Entry 5LK5 (X-ray diffraction, 2.30 A resolution); this record covers chains B and H of the 10 polymer chains in the assembly.

== Chain B ==
Protein: Calreticulin
Source organism: Homo sapiens
UniProtKB: P27797 (CALR_HUMAN); numbering as in UniProt; present here: 18-203, 303-368
Sequence (265 residues; each row starts with the number of its first residue; note: 94 numbers in that range are skipped by the numbering (no residue carries them; nothing is unmodelled there)):
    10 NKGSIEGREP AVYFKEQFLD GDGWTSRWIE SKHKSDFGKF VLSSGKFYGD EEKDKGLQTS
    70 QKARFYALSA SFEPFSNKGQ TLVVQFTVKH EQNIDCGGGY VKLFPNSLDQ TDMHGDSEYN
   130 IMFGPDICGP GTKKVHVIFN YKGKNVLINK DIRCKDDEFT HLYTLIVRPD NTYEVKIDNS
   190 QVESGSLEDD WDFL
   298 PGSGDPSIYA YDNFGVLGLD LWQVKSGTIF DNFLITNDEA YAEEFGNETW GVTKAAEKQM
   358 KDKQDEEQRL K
Disordered / not traced: 10-17, 298-302, 368
Construct notes: expression tag (10-17); engineered mutation Lys71 (Asp in P27797); linker (299-302)
UniProt features mapped onto this chain:
  - binding site (Ca(2+)): Gln26, Lys62, Lys64, Asp328
  - binding site (an alpha-D-glucoside): Tyr109, Lys111, Tyr128, Asp135, Asp317
  - modified residue: Lys48 (N6-acetyllysine), Lys64 (N6-(2-hydroxyisobutyryl)lysine), Lys159 (N6-acetyllysine)
  - glycosylation: Asn344 (N-linked (GlcNAc...) asparagine)
Disulfides: Cys105-Cys137
Ion coordination: Ca2+: Gln26, Lys62, Lys64, Asp328

== Chain H ==
Protein: Calreticulin
Source organism: Homo sapiens
UniProtKB: P27797 (CALR_HUMAN); numbering as in UniProt; present here: 18-204, 303-368
Sequence (265 residues; row label = number of the first residue in the row; note: 94 numbers in that range are skipped by the numbering (no residue carries them; nothing is unmodelled there)):
    10 NKGSIEGREP AVYFKEQFLD GDGWTSRWIE SKHKSDFGKF VLSSGKFYGD EEKDKGLQTS
    70 QKARFYALSA SFEPFSNKGQ TLVVQFTVKH EQNIDCGGGY VKLFPNSLDQ TDMHGDSEYN
   130 IMFGPDICGP GTKKVHVIFN YKGKNVLINK DIRCKDDEFT HLYTLIVRPD NTYEVKIDNS
   190 QVESGSLEDD WDFLPGSG
   302 DPSIYAYDNF GVLGLDLWQV KSGTIFDNFL ITNDEAYAEE FGNETWGVTK AAEKQMKDKQ
   362 DEEQRLK
Disordered / not traced: 10-18, 367-368
Construct notes: expression tag (10-17); engineered mutation Lys71 (Asp in P27797); linker (205-207, 302)
UniProt features mapped onto this chain:
  - binding site (Ca(2+)): Gln26, Lys62, Lys64, Asp328
  - binding site (an alpha-D-glucoside): Tyr109, Lys111, Tyr128, Asp135, Asp317
  - modified residue: Lys48 (N6-acetyllysine), Lys64 (N6-(2-hydroxyisobutyryl)lysine), Lys159 (N6-acetyllysine)
  - glycosylation: Asn344 (N-linked (GlcNAc...) asparagine)
Disulfides: Cys105-Cys137
Ion coordination: Ca2+: Gln26, Lys62, Lys64, Asp328
Reported in the primary citation:
  - contacts within the chain: Lys151-Asp302

== How chain B and chain H interact ==
Residue-residue contacts - 7 pairs, chain B then chain H:
  Asn102(B) - Pro139(H)
  Pro139(B) - Asn102(H)
  Arg162(B) - Asp165(H)  salt bridge
  Asp165(B) - Arg162(H)  salt bridge
  Asp165(B) - Asp165(H)
  Asp166(B) - Arg162(H)  salt bridge
  Lys355(B) - Asp160(H)  salt bridge
Interface residues without a listed pair, chain B (8 interface residues in all): Lys142, Asp359
Interface residues without a listed pair, chain H (8 interface residues in all): Gly140, Lys142, Asp166

== Overview ==
The chain B/chain H interface involves 8 residues from each chain; the contacts include 4 salt bridges. Polar
contacts include Arg162(B)-Asp165(H), Asp166(B)-Arg162(H) and Lys355(B)-Asp160(H). From the paper: contacts
within the chain involving Lys151(H) and Asp302(H).
Chain B and chain H are both Calreticulin (Homo sapiens); the structure, Crystal structure of the globular
domain of human calreticulin mutant D71K, was determined by X-ray diffraction together with 5HCA and 5HCF from
the same study.
